6G4D - chains A and B; structure by X-ray diffraction, 2.15 A resolution.

[Chain A (and B)]
Protein: Aspartate aminotransferase family protein
Source organism: Pseudomonas sp
Notes: chain B of this document is another copy of the same molecule, construct and numbering; everything in this record applies to it too
Reference sequence: A0A2D8IND4 (A0A2D8IND4_PSESP); residues 1-455 here = UniProt positions 1-455
Amino-acid sequence (464 residues; numbered 1 to 464; the number before each row is that of its first residue):
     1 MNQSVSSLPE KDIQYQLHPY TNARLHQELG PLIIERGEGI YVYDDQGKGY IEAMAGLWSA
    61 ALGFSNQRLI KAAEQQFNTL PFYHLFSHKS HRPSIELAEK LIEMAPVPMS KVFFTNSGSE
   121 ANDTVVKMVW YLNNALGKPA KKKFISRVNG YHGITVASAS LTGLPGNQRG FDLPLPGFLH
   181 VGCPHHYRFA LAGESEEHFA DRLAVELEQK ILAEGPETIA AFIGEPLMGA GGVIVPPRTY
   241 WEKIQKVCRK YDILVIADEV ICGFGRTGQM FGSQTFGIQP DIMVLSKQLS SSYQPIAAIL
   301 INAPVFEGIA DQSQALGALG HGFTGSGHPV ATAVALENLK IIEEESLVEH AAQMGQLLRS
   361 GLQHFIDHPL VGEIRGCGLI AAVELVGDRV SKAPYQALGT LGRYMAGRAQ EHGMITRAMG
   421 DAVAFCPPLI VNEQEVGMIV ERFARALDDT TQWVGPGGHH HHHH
Unresolved in the structure: 1-5, 457-464 (chain B: 1-5, 459-464)
Construct notes: expression tag (456-464)
Covalent attachments: pyridoxal phosphate (PLP) linked to K287
Ligand contacts:
  - pyridoxal phosphate (PLP), molecule 1: S117, G118, S119, N122, Y151, H152, G153, E225, D258, V260, I261, S286
  - pyridoxal phosphate (PLP), molecule 2: G322, F323, T324
What the authors report for this chain:
  - binding site for pyridoxal phosphate: Y151, D258, V260, K287
  - catalytic residues: K287
  - binding site for glycerol: W58, Y151, A230, K287, R417
  - specificity-determining residues: S87 (proposed by the authors, not directly observed)

[How chain A and chain B interact]
Residue-residue contacts (260; chain A residue first):
  L8(A) with R92(B); I95(B)
  K11(A) with I95(B); E99(B), salt bridge
  D12(A) with S90(B), hydrogen bond; I95(B)
  I13(A) with K111(B)
  Q14(A) with S110(B); K111(B), hydrogen bond (backbone-side chain)
  Y15(A) with A98(B), hydrophobic; E99(B); I102(B), hydrophobic; E103(B), hydrogen bond; S110(B); K111(B); V112(B), hydrogen bond (backbone-backbone)
  Q16(A) with L85(B); S90(B), hydrogen bond; S94(B), hydrogen bond; I95(B); A98(B); K111(B); V112(B); F114(B)
  L17(A) with V112(B), hydrogen bond (backbone-backbone); F113(B); M128(B), hydrophobic; F306(B), hydrophobic
  H18(A) with L85(B), hydrogen bond (side chain-backbone); K89(B), hydrogen bond (side chain-backbone); S90(B); L319(B)
  P19(A) with L85(B); F86(B); S87(B); F113(B); H321(B); G322(B)
  Y20(A) with F86(B), hydrophobic; S87(B), hydrogen bond (backbone-backbone); L319(B), hydrogen bond (backbone-backbone); G320(B); H321(B), hydrogen bond (backbone-backbone); G322(B)
  T21(A) with F86(B); S87(B), hydrogen bond (side chain-backbone); H88(B), hydrogen bond (side chain-backbone); A318(B); L319(B), hydrogen bond (backbone-backbone)
  N22(A) with S313(B); Q314(B); G317(B); A318(B)
  A23(A) with A310(B), hydrophobic; S313(B), hydrogen bond (backbone-side chain)
  R24(A) with F306(B); E307(B), salt bridge; A310(B); Q314(B)
  H26(A) with H88(B), hydrogen bond
  Q27(A) with F306(B)
  P31(A) with H88(B); S90(B)
  L32(A) with H88(B), hydrogen bond (backbone-backbone); K89(B); S90(B), hydrogen bond (backbone-backbone)
  I33(A) with S90(B); I95(B), hydrophobic
  I34(A) with L80(B); Y83(B), hydrophobic; S90(B), hydrogen bond (backbone-backbone); H91(B)
  E35(A) with T79(B); L80(B)
  R36(A) with T79(B); L80(B)
  G37(A) with T79(B), hydrogen bond (backbone-backbone); L80(B)
  E52(A) with Y83(B), hydrogen bond
  G56(A) with F82(B); H84(B)
  L57(A) with F82(B); H84(B); F86(B), hydrophobic; T324(B)
  S59(A) with F82(B)
  F64(A) with P81(B); F82(B)
  Q67(A) with N78(B), hydrogen bond
  I70(A) with F77(B); N78(B)
  A73(A) with F77(B), hydrophobic
  F77(A) with I70(B); A73(B), hydrophobic; Y293(B); Q294(B)
  N78(A) with Q67(B), hydrogen bond; I70(B)
  T79(A) with E35(B); R36(B); G37(B), hydrogen bond (backbone-backbone)
  L80(A) with I34(B); E35(B); R36(B); G37(B)
  P81(A) with F64(B); Y293(B)
  F82(A) with G56(B); L57(B); S59(B); F64(B); S292(B)
  Y83(A) with I34(B), hydrophobic; E52(B), hydrogen bond; I415(B)
  H84(A) with G56(B); L57(B); R417(B)
  L85(A) with Q16(B); H18(B), hydrogen bond (backbone-side chain); P19(B); T21(B)
  F86(A) with P19(B); Y20(B), hydrophobic; L57(B), hydrophobic; R417(B)
  S87(A) with P19(B); Y20(B), hydrogen bond (backbone-backbone); T21(B), hydrogen bond (backbone-side chain); R417(B), hydrogen bond
  H88(A) with T21(B), hydrogen bond (backbone-side chain); L25(B); H26(B), hydrogen bond; P31(B); L32(B), hydrogen bond (backbone-backbone)
  K89(A) with H18(B), hydrogen bond (backbone-side chain); L32(B)
  S90(A) with D12(B), hydrogen bond; Q16(B), hydrogen bond; H18(B); P31(B); L32(B), hydrogen bond (backbone-backbone); I33(B); I34(B), hydrogen bond (backbone-backbone)
  H91(A) with I34(B)
  R92(A) with L8(B)
  S94(A) with Q16(B), hydrogen bond
  I95(A) with L8(B); K11(B); D12(B); Q16(B); I33(B), hydrophobic
  A98(A) with Y15(B), hydrophobic; Q16(B)
  E99(A) with K11(B), salt bridge; Y15(B)
  I102(A) with Y15(B), hydrophobic
  E103(A) with Y15(B), hydrogen bond
  S110(A) with Q14(B)
  K111(A) with I13(B); Q14(B), hydrogen bond (side chain-backbone); Y15(B)
  V112(A) with Y15(B), hydrogen bond (backbone-backbone); Q16(B); L17(B), hydrogen bond (backbone-backbone)
  F113(A) with L17(B); P19(B)
  F114(A) with Q16(B)
  N116(A) with N116(B); S117(B); P295(B)
  S117(A) with N116(B); E120(B), hydrogen bond
  S119(A) with F323(B)
  E120(A) with S117(B), hydrogen bond; E120(B)
  D123(A) with T155(B); V156(B), hydrogen bond (side chain-backbone)
  K127(A) with I154(B), hydrogen bond (side chain-backbone); V156(B); A159(B); F171(B)
  M128(A) with L17(B), hydrophobic
  W130(A) with G170(B); F171(B)
  Y131(A) with G170(B); F171(B), hydrophobic
  N134(A) with G170(B), hydrogen bond (side chain-backbone); D172(B), hydrogen bond
  K142(A) with D172(B), salt bridge
  I154(A) with K127(B), hydrogen bond (backbone-side chain); H321(B); G322(B); F323(B), hydrophobic
  T155(A) with D123(B)
  V156(A) with D123(B), hydrogen bond (backbone-side chain); K127(B); A157(B), hydrophobic
  A157(A) with V156(B), hydrophobic
  A159(A) with K127(B)
  G166(A) with G320(B)
  N167(A) with G320(B), hydrogen bond (side chain-backbone)
  R169(A) with L316(B)
  G170(A) with Y131(B); N134(B), hydrogen bond (backbone-side chain)
  F171(A) with K127(B); W130(B); Y131(B), hydrophobic; G320(B)
  D172(A) with N134(B), hydrogen bond; K142(B), salt bridge
  K287(A) with T324(B)
  S292(A) with F82(B); T324(B); H328(B), hydrogen bond (backbone-side chain)
  Y293(A) with F77(B); P81(B); H328(B), hydrogen bond (backbone-side chain)
  Q294(A) with F77(B); Q294(B), hydrogen bond
  P295(A) with N116(B)
  F306(A) with Q27(B)
  E307(A) with R24(B), salt bridge
  A310(A) with A23(B), hydrophobic; R24(B)
  D311(A) with R24(B), salt bridge
  S313(A) with N22(B); A23(B), hydrogen bond (side chain-backbone)
  Q314(A) with N22(B); R24(B)
  L316(A) with R169(B)
  G317(A) with N22(B)
  A318(A) with T21(B); N22(B)
  L319(A) with Y20(B), hydrogen bond (backbone-backbone); T21(B), hydrogen bond (backbone-backbone)
  G320(A) with Y20(B); G166(B); N167(B), hydrogen bond (backbone-side chain); F171(B)
  H321(A) with P19(B); Y20(B), hydrogen bond (backbone-backbone); I154(B), hydrogen bond (side chain-backbone)
  G322(A) with P19(B); Y20(B); Y151(B); I154(B)
  F323(A) with S119(B); I154(B), hydrophobic
  T324(A) with L57(B); K287(B); S292(B)
  H328(A) with S292(B), hydrogen bond (side chain-backbone); Y293(B), hydrogen bond (side chain-backbone)
  Q410(A) with K89(B)
  I415(A) with Y83(B); K89(B)
  R417(A) with H84(B); F86(B); S87(B), hydrogen bond
Also at the interface, not in a pair above, chain A (119 interface residues in all): L25, G30, V42, A55, E74, E96, V126, Y151, L173, L175, S291, I301, S326, V330
Also at the interface, not in a pair above, chain B (120 interface residues in all): G30, V42, A55, E74, E96, V126, L173, L175, S291, I301, D311, Q312, S326, V330, Q410

[In short]
119 residues of chain A face 120 of chain B across their interface; the contacts include 66 hydrogen bonds and
7 salt bridges. Polar contacts include K11(A)-E99(B), R24(A)-E307(B) and K142(A)-D172(B). Bound to chain A:
pyridoxal phosphate. The paper reports the catalytic residue K287(A); a binding site for glycerol at W58(A),
Y151(A) and A230(A) among others.
Both chains are Aspartate aminotransferase family protein (Pseudomonas sp). Entry 6G4D (Crystal structure of
the omega TRANSAMINASE FROM PSEUDOMONAS Jessenii in complex with PLP) was determined by X-ray diffraction
(same publication as 6G4B, 6G4C, 6G4E and 6G4F).
